Entry 8BRI (electron microscopy, 3.90 A resolution); this record covers chains D and F of the 7 polymer chains in the assembly.

== Chain D ==
Molecule: Chemotaxis protein PomA
Organism: Vibrio alginolyticus
Reference sequence: O06873 (POMA_VIBAL); residue numbers follow UniProt; this construct covers 1-253
Chain sequence (253 residues; row label = number of the first residue in the row):
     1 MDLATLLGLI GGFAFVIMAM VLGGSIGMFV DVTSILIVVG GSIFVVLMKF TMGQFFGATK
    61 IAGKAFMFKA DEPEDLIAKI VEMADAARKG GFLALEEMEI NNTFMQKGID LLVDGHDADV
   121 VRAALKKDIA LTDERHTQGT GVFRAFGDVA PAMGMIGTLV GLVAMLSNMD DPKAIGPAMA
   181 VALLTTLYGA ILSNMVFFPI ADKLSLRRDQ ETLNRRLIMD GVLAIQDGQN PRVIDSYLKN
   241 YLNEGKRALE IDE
Disordered / not traced: 244-253

== Chain F ==
Molecule: Flagellar motor protein
Organism: Vibrio alginolyticus
Reference sequence: A0A2I3CFY6 (A0A2I3CFY6_VIBAX); residue numbers follow UniProt; this construct covers 1-315
Chain sequence (315 residues; numbered 1 to 315; the number before each row is that of its first residue):
     1 MDDEDNKCDC PPPGLPLWMG TFADLMSLLM CFFVLLLSFS EMDVLKFKQI AGSMKFAFGV
    61 QNQLEVKDIP KGTSIIAQEF RPGRPEPTPI DVIMQQTMDI TQQTLEFHEG ESERAGGTKR
   121 DEGKLTGGQS PETSTQNNES AEADMQQQQS KEMSQEMETL MESIKKALER EIEQGAIEVE
   181 NLGQQIVIRM REKGAFPEGS AFLQPKFRPL VRQIAELVKD VPGIVRVSGH TDNRPLDSEL
   241 YRSNWDLSSQ RAVSVAQEME KVRGFSHQRL RVRGMADTEP LLPNDSDENR ALNRRVEISI
   301 MQGEPLYSEE VPVIQ
Disordered / not traced: 1-10, 62-315

== Interface between chain D and chain F ==
Residue-residue contacts (10):
  Pro151(D) - Thr21(F)
  Met155(D) - Asp24(F)
  Met155(D) - Leu28(F)  hydrophobic
  Leu159(D) - Leu28(F)  hydrophobic
  Leu162(D) - Phe32(F)  hydrophobic
  Leu166(D) - Phe32(F)  hydrophobic
  Ile175(D) - Leu36(F)  hydrophobic
  Met179(D) - Leu29(F)  hydrophobic
  Met179(D) - Phe32(F)  hydrophobic
  Asn194(D) - Trp18(F)
Other interface residues (no listed pair), chain D (12 interface residues in all): Thr158, Met165, Leu183, Thr186
Other interface residues (no listed pair), chain F (9 interface residues in all): Leu25, Leu35

== Summary ==
12 residues of chain D and 9 residues of chain F are in contact.
Here chain D is Chemotaxis protein PomA and chain F is Flagellar motor protein, both from Vibrio
alginolyticus. Entry 8BRI (VaPomAB MSP1D1 nanodisc) was determined by electron microscopy, deposited together
with 8BRD.
